PDB entry 3I3Z | X-ray diffraction, 1.60 A resolution | chains A and B

# Chain A
Protein: Insulin A chain
Source organism: Homo sapiens
Reference sequence: P01308 (INS_HUMAN); residues 1-21 here correspond to UniProt positions 90-110 (UniProt number = residue number + 89)
Sequence (21 residues; numbered 1 to 21; the number before each row is that of its first residue):
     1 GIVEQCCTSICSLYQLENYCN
Cystine bridges: Cys-6/Cys-11

# Chain B
Protein: Insulin B chain
Source organism: Homo sapiens
Reference sequence: P01308 (INS_HUMAN); residues 1-30 here correspond to UniProt positions 25-54 (UniProt number = residue number + 24)
Sequence (30 residues; each row starts with the number of its first residue):
     1 FVNQHLCGSHLVEALYLVCGERGFFYTPKA
Reported in the primary citation:
  - conformationally variable residues: Phe-1, Val-12, Glu-21, Arg-22, Phe-24 to Tyr-26, Lys-29

# How chain A and chain B interact
Cross-chain cystine bridges: Cys-7(A)/Cys-7(B), Cys-20(A)/Cys-19(B)
Pairs across the interface (42; chain A residue first):
  Gly-1(A) with Ala-30(B)
  Ile-2(A) with Leu-11(B), hydrophobic; Leu-15(B), hydrophobic; Thr-27(B)
  Val-3(A) with Pro-28(B)
  Cys-6(A) with Gln-4(B); His-5(B); Leu-6(B), hydrogen bond (backbone-backbone); Leu-11(B), hydrophobic
  Cys-7(A) with His-5(B), hydrogen bond (backbone-side chain); Leu-6(B); Cys-7(B), disulfide
  Thr-8(A) with His-5(B)
  Ser-9(A) with His-5(B)
  Ile-10(A) with Asn-3(B); Gln-4(B); His-5(B)
  Cys-11(A) with Val-2(B); Asn-3(B); Gln-4(B), hydrogen bond (backbone-backbone); Leu-6(B), hydrophobic
  Ser-12(A) with Val-2(B); Asn-3(B)
  Leu-13(A) with Val-18(B), hydrophobic
  Leu-16(A) with Val-2(B), hydrophobic; Leu-11(B), hydrophobic; Leu-15(B), hydrophobic; Val-18(B), hydrophobic
  Glu-17(A) with Val-18(B); Arg-22(B), salt bridge
  Asn-18(A) with Phe-25(B)
  Tyr-19(A) with Leu-15(B), hydrophobic; Phe-24(B); Phe-25(B), hydrogen bond (backbone-backbone)
  Cys-20(A) with Cys-19(B), disulfide; Arg-22(B); Gly-23(B); Phe-25(B)
  Asn-21(A) with Arg-22(B), hydrogen bond (backbone-side chain); Gly-23(B), hydrogen bond (backbone-backbone); Phe-24(B), hydrogen bond (side chain-backbone); Phe-25(B)
Also at the interface, not in a pair above, chain B (19 interface residues in all): Ala-14, Tyr-26

# Summary
17 residues of chain A and 19 residues of chain B are in contact; the contacts include 2 disulfide bonds, 7
hydrogen bonds and 1 salt bridge. Polar pairs include Glu-17(A)/Arg-22(B), Cys-7(A)/His-5(B) and
Asn-21(A)/Arg-22(B). The paper reports conformational variability at Phe-1(B), Val-12(B) and Glu-21(B) among
others.
Here chain A is Insulin A chain and chain B is Insulin B chain, both from Homo sapiens. Entry 3I3Z (Human
insulin) was determined by X-ray diffraction together with 3I40 from the same study.
